7BLP - chains A and B of the 4 polymer chains in the assembly; structure by electron microscopy, 9.50 A resolution (very low resolution: no residue pairs are listed; an interface is given only as per-side residue counts).

[Chain A]
Protein: Vacuolar protein sorting-associated protein 35
Source organism: Chaetomium thermophilum (strain DSM 1495 / CBS 144.50 / IMI 039719)
UniProt: G0S709 (G0S709_CHATD); residue numbers follow UniProt; this construct covers 1-869
Sequence (869 residues; row label = number of the first residue in the row):
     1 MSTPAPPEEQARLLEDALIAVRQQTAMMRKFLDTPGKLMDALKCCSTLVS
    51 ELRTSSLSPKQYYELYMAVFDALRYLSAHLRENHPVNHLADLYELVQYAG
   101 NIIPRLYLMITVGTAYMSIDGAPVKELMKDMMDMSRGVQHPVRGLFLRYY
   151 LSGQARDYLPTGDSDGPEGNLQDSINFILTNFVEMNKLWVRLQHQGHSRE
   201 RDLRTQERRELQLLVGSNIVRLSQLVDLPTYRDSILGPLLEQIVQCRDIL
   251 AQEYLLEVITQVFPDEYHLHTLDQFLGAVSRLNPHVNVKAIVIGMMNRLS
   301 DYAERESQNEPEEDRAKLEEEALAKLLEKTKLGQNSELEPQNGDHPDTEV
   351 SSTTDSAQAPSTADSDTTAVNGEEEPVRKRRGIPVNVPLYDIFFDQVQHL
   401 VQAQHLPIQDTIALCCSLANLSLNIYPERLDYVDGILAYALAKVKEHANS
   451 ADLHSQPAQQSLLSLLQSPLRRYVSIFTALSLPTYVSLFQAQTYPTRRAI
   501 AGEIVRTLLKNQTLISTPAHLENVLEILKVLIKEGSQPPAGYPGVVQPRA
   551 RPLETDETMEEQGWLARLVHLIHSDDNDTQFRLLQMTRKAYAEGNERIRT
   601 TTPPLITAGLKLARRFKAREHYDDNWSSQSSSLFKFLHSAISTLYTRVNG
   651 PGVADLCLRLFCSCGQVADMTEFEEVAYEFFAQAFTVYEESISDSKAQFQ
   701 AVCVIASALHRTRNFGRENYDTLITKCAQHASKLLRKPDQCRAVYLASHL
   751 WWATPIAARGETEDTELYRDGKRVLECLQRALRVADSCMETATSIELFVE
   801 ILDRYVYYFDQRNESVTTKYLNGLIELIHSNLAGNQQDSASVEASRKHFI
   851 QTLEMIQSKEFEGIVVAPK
Not modelled in the structure: 1-11, 307-386, 536-553, 858-869

[Chain B]
Protein: Vacuolar protein sorting-associated protein 29
Source organism: Chaetomium thermophilum (strain DSM 1495 / CBS 144.50 / IMI 039719)
UniProt: G0RZB5 (G0RZB5_CHATD); numbering as in UniProt (aligned over 1-201)
Sequence (202 residues; numbered 0 to 201; the number before each row is that of its first residue; numbering starts at 0):
     0 SMAFLILVIGNLHIPDRALDIPPKFKKLLSPGKISQTLCLGNLTDRATYD
    50 YLRSISPDLKIVRGRMDVEATSLPLMQVVTHGSLRIGFLEGFTLVSEEPD
   100 VLLAEANKLDVDVLCWAGGSHRFECFEYMDKFFVNPGSATGAFTTDWLAE
   150 GEEVVPSFCLMDVQGISLTLYVYQLRKDENGTENVAVEKVTYTKPVEPTG
   200 AS
Not modelled in the structure: 147-152, 178-180, 196-201
Sequence notes: expression tag (0)

[How chain A and chain B interact]
At this resolution (10 A) residue pairs are not listed: 24 residues of chain A and 19 of chain B lie at the interface.

[In short]
Chain A and chain B form an interface of 24 and 19 residues respectively.
Chain A is Vacuolar protein sorting-associated protein 35 and chain B is Vacuolar protein sorting-associated
protein 29, both from Chaetomium thermophilum (strain DSM 1495 / CBS 144.50 / IMI 039719); the structure,
Vps35/Vps29 arch of fungal membrane-assembled retromer:Grd19 complex, was determined by electron microscopy,
deposited together with 7BLO, 7BLQ and 7BLR.
